PDB entry 8CBM | electron microscopy, 3.14 A resolution | chains F and T of the 7 polymer chains in the assembly

== Chain F ==
Name: tRNA methyltransferase 10 homolog C
From: Homo sapiens
Notes: EC 2.1.1.-, 2.1.1.218, 2.1.1.221
UniProt: Q7L0Y3 (TM10C_HUMAN); residues 40-403 here = UniProt positions 40-403
Sequence (408 residues; row label = number of the first residue in the row):
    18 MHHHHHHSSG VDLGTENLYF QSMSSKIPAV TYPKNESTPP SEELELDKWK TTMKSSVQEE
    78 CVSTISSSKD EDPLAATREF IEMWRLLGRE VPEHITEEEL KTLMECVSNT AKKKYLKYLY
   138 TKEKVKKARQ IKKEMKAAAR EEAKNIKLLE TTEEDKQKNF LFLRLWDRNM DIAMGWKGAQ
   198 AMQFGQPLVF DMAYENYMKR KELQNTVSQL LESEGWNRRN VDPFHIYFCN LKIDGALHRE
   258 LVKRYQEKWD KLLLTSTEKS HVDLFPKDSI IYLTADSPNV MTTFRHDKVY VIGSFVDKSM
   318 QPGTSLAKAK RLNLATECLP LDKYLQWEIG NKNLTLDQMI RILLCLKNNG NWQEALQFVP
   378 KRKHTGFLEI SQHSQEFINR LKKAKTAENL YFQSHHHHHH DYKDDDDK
Unresolved in the structure: 18-91, 387-425
Construct notes: initiating methionine (18); expression tag (19-39, 404-425)
Small-molecule neighbours: S-adenosylhomocysteine (SAH): Tyr211, Leu290, Thr291, Ala292, Ile309, Gly310, Phe312, Asp314, Gln318, Thr321, Ser322, Glu334, Cys335, Leu336, Leu338, Lys349, Asn350, Leu351, Leu353, Met356
UniProt features mapped onto this chain:
  - modified residue: Ser84 (Phosphoserine)
What the authors report for this chain:
  - specificity-determining residues: Gln226, Asn348 (proposed by the authors, not directly observed)
  - catalytic residues: Asp314 (proposed by the authors, not directly observed)

== Chain T ==
Molecule: Mitochondrial Precursor tRNA-Ile(0,0)
From: Homo sapiens
Sequence (69 nucleotides; row label = number of the first residue in the row):
     1 GGAAAUAUGU CUGAUAAAAG AGUUACUUUG AUAGAGUAAA UAAUAGGAGC UUAAACCCCC
    61 UUAUUUCCA
Unresolved in the structure: 15-17

== Chain F / chain T interface ==
Residue-residue contacts (76):
  Gly105(F) - A53(T)  phosphate contact
  Arg106(F) - A43(T)  base contact
  Arg106(F) - U51(T)  hydrogen bond to the base
  Arg106(F) - U52(T)  hydrogen bond to the base
  Thr127(F) - A48(T)  hydrogen bond to the phosphate
  Thr127(F) - G49(T)  phosphate contact
  Ala128(F) - A48(T)  phosphate contact
  Lys130(F) - G49(T)  salt bridge to the phosphate
  Lys131(F) - A43(T)  hydrogen bond to the base
  Lys134(F) - A43(T)  base contact
  Tyr135(F) - A42(T)  stacking on the base
  Tyr135(F) - A43(T)  phosphate contact
  Lys139(F) - U41(T)  salt bridge to the phosphate
  Lys143(F) - U41(T)  base contact
  Lys149(F) - G20(T)  salt bridge to the phosphate
  Lys150(F) - G36(T)  phosphate contact
  Lys150(F) - U37(T)  salt bridge to the phosphate
  Lys153(F) - G36(T)  phosphate contact
  Arg157(F) - U32(T)  hydrogen bond to the base
  Arg157(F) - A35(T)  phosphate contact
  Lys164(F) - U32(T)  base contact
  Asp172(F) - A31(T)  hydrogen bond to the sugar
  Phe177(F) - A31(T)  stacking on the base
  Phe179(F) - A31(T)  base contact
  Arg181(F) - U29(T)  hydrogen bond to the sugar
  Arg181(F) - G30(T)  salt bridge to the phosphate
  Arg181(F) - A31(T)  sugar contact
  Arg181(F) - U32(T)  sugar contact
  Arg181(F) - A33(T)  salt bridge to the phosphate
  Leu182(F) - U28(T)  sugar contact
  Leu182(F) - U29(T)  base contact
  Trp183(F) - U29(T)  hydrogen bond to the base
  Asp184(F) - U29(T)  hydrogen bond to the base
  Arg185(F) - U28(T)  hydrogen bond to the base
  Arg185(F) - U29(T)  hydrogen bond to the base
  Arg217(F) - A42(T)  hydrogen bond to the base
  Lys218(F) - A42(T)  base contact
  Asn222(F) - G9(T)  sugar contact
  Asn222(F) - U10(T)  phosphate contact
  Gln226(F) - G9(T)  hydrogen bond to the sugar
  Leu228(F) - U24(T)  sugar contact
  Glu229(F) - U10(T)  sugar contact
  Glu229(F) - G22(T)  base contact
  Glu229(F) - U23(T)  sugar contact
  Gly232(F) - U24(T)  phosphate contact
  Arg235(F) - U24(T)  phosphate contact
  Arg235(F) - A25(T)  salt bridge to the phosphate
  Arg236(F) - U23(T)  salt bridge to the phosphate
  Arg261(F) - A39(T)  sugar contact
  Tyr262(F) - U24(T)  sugar contact
  Lys265(F) - A25(T)  salt bridge to the phosphate
  Lys265(F) - C26(T)  phosphate contact
  Lys268(F) - C26(T)  salt bridge to the phosphate
  Phe312(F) - G9(T)  hydrogen bond to the base
  Val313(F) - G9(T)  base contact
  Asp314(F) - G9(T)  base contact
  Lys315(F) - G9(T)  salt bridge to the phosphate
  Lys315(F) - A45(T)  hydrogen bond to the sugar
  Lys315(F) - G46(T)  sugar contact
  Met317(F) - U62(T)  sugar contact
  Met317(F) - A63(T)  sugar contact
  Ile346(F) - U64(T)  sugar contact
  Ile346(F) - U65(T)  sugar contact
  Asn350(F) - G9(T)  hydrogen bond to the base
  Thr352(F) - G9(T)  sugar contact
  Asp354(F) - U10(T)  sugar contact
  Gln355(F) - U10(T)  hydrogen bond to the phosphate
  Gln355(F) - C11(T)  sugar contact
  Arg358(F) - U10(T)  sugar contact
  Pro377(F) - C11(T)  phosphate contact
  Pro377(F) - U12(T)  phosphate contact
  Lys378(F) - C11(T)  phosphate contact
  Lys378(F) - U12(T)  hydrogen bond to the phosphate
  Arg379(F) - U8(T)  salt bridge to the phosphate
  Arg379(F) - C11(T)  salt bridge to the phosphate
  Arg379(F) - U12(T)  salt bridge to the phosphate
Also at the interface, not in a pair above, chain F (61 interface residues in all): Leu104, Val108, Ser125, Lys141, Lys173, Leu180, Gln263, Pro319, Asn348, Leu351, Leu353
Also at the interface, not in a pair above, chain T (39 interface residues in all): A18, U27, G34, A40

== Summary ==
Chain F and chain T form an interface of 61 and 39 residues respectively, with 18 hydrogen bonds, 14 salt
bridges and 2 aromatic stacking contacts. Among the polar pairs are Arg106(F)-U51(T), Arg106(F)-U52(T) and
Lys131(F)-A43(T). Bound to chain F: S-adenosylhomocysteine. From the paper: the catalytic residue Asp314(F);
specificity determinants Gln226(F) and Asn348(F).
Chain F is tRNA methyltransferase 10 homolog C and chain T is Mitochondrial Precursor tRNA-Ile(0,0), both from
Homo sapiens; the structure, Structure of human mitochondrial CCA-adding enzyme in complex with mitochondrial
pre-tRNA-Ile, was determined by electron microscopy (same publication as 8CBK, 8CBL and 8CBO).
